Entry 9F3T (electron microscopy, 3.00 A resolution); this record covers chains A and B of the 7 polymer chains in the assembly.

[Chain A (and B)]
Molecule: Large T antigen
Organism: Betapolyomavirus macacae
Notes: EC 3.6.4.-; chain B of this document is another copy of the same molecule, construct and numbering; everything in this record applies to it too
Reference sequence: P03070 (LT_SV40); residues 266-627 here = UniProt positions 266-627
Sequence (362 residues; each row starts with the number of its first residue):
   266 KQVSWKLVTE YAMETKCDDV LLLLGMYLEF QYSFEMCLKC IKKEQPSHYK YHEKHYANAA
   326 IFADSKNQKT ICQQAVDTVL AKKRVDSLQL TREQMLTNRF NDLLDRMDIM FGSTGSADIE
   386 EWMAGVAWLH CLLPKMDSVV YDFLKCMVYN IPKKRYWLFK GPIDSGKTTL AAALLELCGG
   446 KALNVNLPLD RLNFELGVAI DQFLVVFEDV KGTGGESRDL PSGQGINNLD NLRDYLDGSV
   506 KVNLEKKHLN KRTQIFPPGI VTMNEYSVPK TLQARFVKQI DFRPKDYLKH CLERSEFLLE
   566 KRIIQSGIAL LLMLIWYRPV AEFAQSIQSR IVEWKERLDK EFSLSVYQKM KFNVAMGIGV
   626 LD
UniProt features mapped onto this chain:
  - binding site (Zn(2+)): Cys302, Cys305, His313, His317
  - binding site (ATP): Gly426 to Thr433
Residues lining bound ligands: ATP (adenosine-5'-triphosphate): Trp393, Leu397, Pro427, Ile428, Asp429, Ser430, Gly431, Lys432, Thr433, Thr434, Glu473, Asn529, Pro549, Lys550, Asp551, Leu553, Lys554, Leu557
Reported in the primary citation:
  - binding site for the 8-nt DNA strand: Lys512, His513

[Chain A / chain B interface]
Pairs across the interface (44; chain A residue first):
  Asp284(A) - Arg349(B)  salt bridge
  Leu286(A) - Asp342(B)
  Leu286(A) - Ala346(B)
  Leu287(A) - Leu353(B)  hydrophobic
  Gly290(A) - Ala346(B)
  Gly290(A) - Val350(B)
  Met291(A) - Val350(B)
  Met291(A) - Gln354(B)
  Leu293(A) - Thr343(B)
  Glu294(A) - Val350(B)
  Gln310(A) - Gln354(B)
  Asp329(A) - Lys271(B)  salt bridge
  Ser330(A) - Gln339(B)  hydrogen bond (backbone-side chain)
  Lys331(A) - Trp270(B)
  Lys331(A) - Gln339(B)
  Gln333(A) - Gln339(B)  hydrogen bond
  Lys334(A) - Asp342(B)
  Ile428(A) - Ala539(B)  hydrophobic
  Ile428(A) - Arg540(B)
  Asp429(A) - Lys418(B)  salt bridge
  Thr433(A) - Ser504(B)
  Asn451(A) - Asn496(B)
  Arg456(A) - Asn458(B)
  Arg456(A) - Phe459(B)
  Arg456(A) - Glu510(B)  salt bridge
  Glu460(A) - Asn508(B)  hydrogen bond
  Glu460(A) - Lys516(B)  salt bridge
  Asp474(A) - Arg498(B)  salt bridge
  Lys476(A) - Asn496(B)  hydrogen bond
  Asp484(A) - Pro534(B)
  Pro486(A) - Asp495(B)
  Pro486(A) - Arg498(B)
  Lys512(A) - Glu510(B)  salt bridge
  Lys512(A) - Lys511(B)  hydrogen bond (side chain-backbone)
  Lys512(A) - His513(B)
  Lys512(A) - Leu514(B)  hydrogen bond (side chain-backbone)
  Lys512(A) - Asn515(B)  hydrogen bond (backbone-side chain)
  His513(A) - His513(B)
  Glu565(A) - Ile416(B)
  Arg567(A) - Asn415(B)  hydrogen bond (side chain-backbone)
  Arg567(A) - Pro417(B)
  Arg567(A) - Gly503(B)  hydrogen bond (side chain-backbone)
  Gln570(A) - Pro417(B)
  Gln570(A) - Ser504(B)  hydrogen bond
Interface residues without a listed pair, chain A (40 interface residues in all): Leu289, Ser312, Asn332, Ala437, Leu440, Ala447, Leu448, Val463, Glu473, Lys511, Asn529, Leu564
Interface residues without a listed pair, chain B (42 interface residues in all): Gln267, Leu345, Asp455, Asn492, Asp499, Val505, Lys506, Lys512, Ile520, Lys535, Thr536

[Overview]
40 residues of chain A face 42 of chain B across their interface; the contacts include 10 hydrogen bonds and 7
salt bridges. Polar pairs include Asp284(A)-Arg349(B), Asp329(A)-Lys271(B) and Asp429(A)-Lys418(B). Chain A
binds ATP. From the paper: a binding site for the 8-nt DNA strand at Lys512(A) and His513(A).
Both chains are Large T antigen (Betapolyomavirus macacae). Entry 9F3T (Active SV40 LTAg complex with DNA (3D
variability component_000, frame_010)) was determined by electron microscopy, deposited together with 9EVH,
9EVP, 9F3U, 9F5I, 9F73, 9F74 and 14 further entries.
